1E7P - chains C and F of the 6 polymer chains in the assembly; structure by X-ray diffraction, 3.10 A resolution.

Chain C (and F):
Molecule: Fumarate reductase cytochrome b subunit
From: Wolinella succinogenes
Notes: chain F of this document is another copy of the same molecule, construct and numbering; everything in this record applies to it too
UniProtKB: P17413 (FRDC_WOLSU); residues 1-256 here = UniProt positions 1-256
Amino-acid sequence (256 residues; numbered 1 to 256; the number before each row is that of its first residue):
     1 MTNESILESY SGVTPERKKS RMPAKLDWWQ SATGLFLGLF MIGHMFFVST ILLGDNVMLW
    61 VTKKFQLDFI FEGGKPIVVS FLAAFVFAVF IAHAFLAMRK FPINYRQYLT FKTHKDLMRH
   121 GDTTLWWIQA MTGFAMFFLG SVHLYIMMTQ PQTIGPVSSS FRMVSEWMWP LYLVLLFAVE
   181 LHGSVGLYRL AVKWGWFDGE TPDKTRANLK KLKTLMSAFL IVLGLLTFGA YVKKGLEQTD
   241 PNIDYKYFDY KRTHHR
Disordered / not traced: 255-256
Construct notes: engineered mutation Gln-66 (Glu in P17413)
UniProt features mapped onto this chain:
  - binding site (heme b): His-44, His-93, His-143, His-182
  - mutagenesis: His-44 (H44A: Loss of fumarate reductase activity), His-93 (H93A: Loss of fumarate reductase activity), His-114 (H114A: Slight reduction in fumarate reductase activity), His-120 (H120A: Reduction in fumarate reductase activity), His-143 (H143A/M/K: Loss of fumarate reductase activity), His-182 (H182A: Loss of fumarate reductase activity)
Metal / ion sites: heme Fe site 1: His-44, His-143; heme Fe site 2: His-93, His-182
Ligand contacts:
  - heme (HEM), molecule 1: Gln-30, Ser-31, Gly-34, Leu-37, Gly-38, Met-41, Phe-90, His-93, Ala-94, Ala-97, Lys-100, Phe-101, Trp-126, Gln-129, Ala-130, Gly-133, Met-136, Phe-137, Val-179, His-182, Gly-183, Gly-186, Leu-187, Arg-189, Leu-190, Lys-193
  - heme (HEM), molecule 2: Phe-40, Met-41, His-44, Met-45, Phe-47, Val-48, Val-79, Leu-82, Ala-83, Val-86, Met-136, His-143, Leu-144, Met-147, Ile-154, Ser-159, Arg-162, Tyr-172, Leu-175, Leu-176, Val-179, Gly-224, Thr-227, Phe-228

How chain C and chain F interact:
Contacting residue pairs - 80 pairs, chain C then chain F:
  Met-1(C) with Lys-112(F); Asp-116(F)
  Ser-5(C) with Lys-112(F); Thr-113(F)
  Ile-6(C) with Thr-113(F)
  Glu-8(C) with Tyr-105(F), hydrogen bond; Arg-106(F), hydrogen bond (backbone-side chain); Leu-109(F)
  Ser-9(C) with Arg-106(F), hydrogen bond (backbone-side chain); Thr-110(F); Thr-113(F)
  Tyr-10(C) with Leu-117(F)
  Gly-12(C) with Arg-106(F)
  Ser-20(C) with Tyr-105(F), hydrogen bond
  Met-22(C) with Tyr-105(F)
  Ile-91(C) with Phe-138(F), hydrophobic
  Phe-95(C) with Phe-134(F), hydrophobic
  Met-98(C) with Met-98(F), hydrophobic; Phe-101(F), hydrophobic; Ile-103(F); Phe-134(F), hydrophobic
  Arg-99(C) with Ile-103(F)
  Phe-101(C) with Met-98(F), hydrophobic
  Ile-103(C) with Met-98(F); Arg-99(F); Ile-103(F), hydrophobic
  Tyr-105(C) with Glu-8(F), hydrogen bond; Ser-20(F), hydrogen bond; Met-22(F); Pro-23(F), hydrophobic
  Arg-106(C) with Glu-8(F), hydrogen bond (side chain-backbone); Ser-9(F), hydrogen bond (side chain-backbone); Gly-12(F)
  Leu-109(C) with Glu-8(F)
  Thr-110(C) with Ser-9(F)
  Lys-112(C) with Met-1(F); Ser-5(F)
  Thr-113(C) with Ser-5(F); Ile-6(F); Ser-9(F)
  Asp-116(C) with Met-1(F)
  Leu-117(C) with Ile-6(F), hydrophobic; Tyr-10(F)
  Phe-134(C) with Phe-95(F), hydrophobic; Met-98(F), hydrophobic
  Phe-137(C) with Phe-137(F); Phe-138(F), hydrophobic; Ser-141(F)
  Phe-138(C) with Ile-91(F), hydrophobic; Phe-137(F), hydrophobic; Ser-141(F)
  Ser-141(C) with Phe-137(F); Phe-138(F); Val-142(F)
  Val-142(C) with Ser-141(F); Val-142(F), hydrophobic; Tyr-145(F), hydrophobic
  Tyr-145(C) with Val-142(F), hydrophobic; Trp-167(F), hydrogen bond (side chain-backbone); Met-168(F), hydrophobic; Pro-170(F); Leu-171(F), hydrogen bond (side chain-backbone)
  Thr-149(C) with Glu-166(F); Trp-167(F)
  Gln-150(C) with Glu-166(F), hydrogen bond (side chain-backbone)
  Phe-161(C) with Lys-246(F)
  Ser-165(C) with Tyr-247(F), hydrogen bond (backbone-side chain)
  Glu-166(C) with Thr-149(F); Gln-150(F), hydrogen bond (backbone-side chain); Glu-166(F); Lys-246(F), salt bridge
  Trp-167(C) with Tyr-145(F), hydrogen bond (backbone-side chain); Thr-149(F)
  Met-168(C) with Tyr-145(F), hydrophobic
  Pro-170(C) with Tyr-145(F)
  Leu-171(C) with Tyr-145(F), hydrogen bond (backbone-side chain)
  Lys-246(C) with Phe-161(F); Glu-166(F), salt bridge; Lys-246(F)
  Tyr-247(C) with Ser-165(F), hydrogen bond (side chain-backbone)
Other interface residues (no listed pair), chain C (45 interface residues in all): Pro-23, Leu-26, Phe-87, Phe-90, Tyr-108
Other interface residues (no listed pair), chain F (44 interface residues in all): Leu-26, Phe-87, Phe-90

Overview:
Chain C and chain F form an interface of 45 and 44 residues respectively, with 16 hydrogen bonds and 2 salt
bridges. Polar contacts include Glu-166(C)/Lys-246(F), Glu-8(C)/Tyr-105(F) and Glu-8(C)/Arg-106(F). Chain C
binds heme.
Chain C and chain F are both Fumarate reductase cytochrome b subunit (Wolinella succinogenes); the structure,
Quinol:fumarate reductase from wolinella succinogenes, was determined by X-ray diffraction.
